Entry 7JW9 (X-ray diffraction, 2.39 A resolution); this record covers chains B and C of the 4 polymer chains in the assembly.

[Chain B (and C)]
Protein: Alkanesulfonate monooxygenase
From: Pseudomonas fluorescens
Notes: EC 1.14.14.5; chain C of this document is another copy of the same molecule, construct and numbering; everything in this record applies to it too
UniProt: Q3K9A1 (Q3K9A1_PSEPF); residues 1-381 here = UniProt positions 1-381
Amino-acid sequence (404 residues; row label = number of the first residue in the row; numbers below 1 keep their minus sign (Met-22 is residue -22)):
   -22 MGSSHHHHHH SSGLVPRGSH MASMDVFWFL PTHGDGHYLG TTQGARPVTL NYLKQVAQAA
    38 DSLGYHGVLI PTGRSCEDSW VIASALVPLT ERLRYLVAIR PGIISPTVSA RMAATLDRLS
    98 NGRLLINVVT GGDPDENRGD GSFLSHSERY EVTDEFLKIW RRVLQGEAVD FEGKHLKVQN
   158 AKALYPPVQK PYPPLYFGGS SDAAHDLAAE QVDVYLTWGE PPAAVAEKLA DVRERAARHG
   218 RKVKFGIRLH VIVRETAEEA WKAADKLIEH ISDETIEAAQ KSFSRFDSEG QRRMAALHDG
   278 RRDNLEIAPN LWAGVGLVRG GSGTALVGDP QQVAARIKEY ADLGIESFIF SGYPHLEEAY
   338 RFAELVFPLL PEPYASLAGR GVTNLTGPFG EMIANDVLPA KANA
Not modelled in the structure: -22 to -1, 378-381
Sequence notes: initiating methionine (-22); expression tag (-21 to 0)
Residues lining bound ligands:
  - methanesulfonic acid (03S): Phe6, Leu46, Pro48, Trp195, Arg225, Arg296, Gly297, Gly298, Ser299
  - FMN (flavin mononucleotide): Pro48, Thr49, Ala75, Arg77, Asn104, Val105, Val106, Thr107, Gly108, Gly109, His123, Tyr127, Gly175, Gly176, Ser177, Ser178, Ala181, Leu193, Thr194, Trp195, Arg225, Asp264, Ser265, Glu266, Gly267
From the paper describing this entry:
  - binding site for flavin mononucleotide: Thr49, Arg77, Asn104, Gly108, Gly109, His123, Tyr127, Gly175, Ser177, Ser178, Trp195, Ser265, Glu266, Gly267
  - binding site for methanesulfonic acid: Trp195, Arg225, Arg296, Ser299
  - mutagenesis - W195A, R225A, R296A: abolished catalytic activity on methanesulfonic acid

[Chain B / chain C interface]
Contacting residue pairs (108; chain B residue first):
  His10(B) - Gly367(C)
  His10(B) - Glu368(C)  salt bridge
  His10(B) - Met369(C)  hydrogen bond (backbone-backbone)
  Gly11(B) - Gly367(C)
  Gly11(B) - Glu368(C)
  Asp12(B) - Gly367(C)
  Asp12(B) - Glu368(C)
  His14(B) - Glu341(C)  salt bridge
  Tyr15(B) - Glu232(C)  hydrogen bond
  Leu16(B) - Glu368(C)
  Gly17(B) - Ile370(C)
  Gly17(B) - Pro376(C)
  Gly17(B) - Ala377(C)
  Thr19(B) - Phe366(C)
  Thr19(B) - Pro376(C)
  Thr19(B) - Ala377(C)
  Ala22(B) - Phe366(C)
  Ala22(B) - Gly367(C)
  Arg23(B) - Tyr337(C)
  Arg23(B) - Glu341(C)  salt bridge
  Pro24(B) - Gly356(C)
  Pro24(B) - Arg357(C)
  Pro24(B) - Phe366(C)
  Val25(B) - Leu362(C)
  Thr26(B) - Thr360(C)
  Thr26(B) - Leu362(C)
  Asn28(B) - Ser39(C)
  Lys31(B) - Gln35(C)
  Gln32(B) - Gln32(C)  hydrogen bond (side chain-backbone)
  Gln32(B) - Gln35(C)
  Gln32(B) - Ala36(C)
  Gln32(B) - Leu333(C)
  Gln32(B) - Tyr337(C)  hydrogen bond
  Gln35(B) - Lys31(C)
  Gln35(B) - Gln32(C)
  Gln35(B) - Gln35(C)
  Ala36(B) - Gln32(C)
  Ser39(B) - Asn28(C)
  Arg51(B) - Asn372(C)  hydrogen bond (side chain-backbone)
  Arg51(B) - Asp373(C)  salt bridge
  Ser52(B) - Met369(C)
  Ser52(B) - Ala371(C)
  Ser52(B) - Asn372(C)
  Asp110(B) - Asn372(C)  hydrogen bond
  Glu113(B) - Asn372(C)  hydrogen bond
  Glu232(B) - Tyr15(C)  hydrogen bond
  Thr252(B) - Ile370(C)
  Ala256(B) - Ile370(C)  hydrophobic
  Ser259(B) - Ala371(C)
  Ser259(B) - Asn372(C)  hydrogen bond
  Ser259(B) - Asp373(C)
  Phe260(B) - Ala371(C)  hydrophobic
  Arg262(B) - Asn372(C)  hydrogen bond
  Arg262(B) - Asp373(C)  salt bridge
  Phe263(B) - Asn372(C)
  Val295(B) - Ile370(C)
  Val295(B) - Ala371(C)  hydrogen bond (backbone-backbone)
  Arg296(B) - Glu368(C)  salt bridge
  Tyr330(B) - Glu368(C)  hydrogen bond
  Leu333(B) - Tyr337(C)  hydrophobic
  Glu334(B) - Glu334(C)
  Tyr337(B) - Arg23(C)
  Tyr337(B) - Tyr29(C)
  Tyr337(B) - Gln32(C)  hydrogen bond
  Tyr337(B) - Leu333(C)  hydrophobic
  Tyr337(B) - Glu334(C)
  Glu341(B) - His14(C)  salt bridge
  Glu341(B) - Arg23(C)  salt bridge
  Gly356(B) - Pro24(C)
  Arg357(B) - Pro24(C)
  Thr360(B) - Thr26(C)
  Leu362(B) - Val25(C)
  Phe366(B) - Thr19(C)
  Phe366(B) - Ala22(C)
  Phe366(B) - Pro24(C)
  Gly367(B) - His10(C)
  Gly367(B) - Gly11(C)
  Gly367(B) - Asp12(C)
  Gly367(B) - Ala22(C)
  Glu368(B) - His10(C)  salt bridge
  Glu368(B) - Gly11(C)
  Glu368(B) - Asp12(C)
  Glu368(B) - Leu16(C)
  Glu368(B) - Arg296(C)  salt bridge
  Glu368(B) - Tyr330(C)  hydrogen bond
  Met369(B) - His10(C)  hydrogen bond (backbone-backbone)
  Met369(B) - Ser52(C)
  Ile370(B) - Gly17(C)
  Ile370(B) - Ala256(C)  hydrophobic
  Ile370(B) - Val295(C)  hydrophobic
  Ala371(B) - Ser259(C)
  Ala371(B) - Phe260(C)  hydrophobic
  Ala371(B) - Val295(C)  hydrogen bond (backbone-backbone)
  Asn372(B) - Arg51(C)  hydrogen bond (backbone-side chain)
  Asn372(B) - Ser52(C)
  Asn372(B) - Asp110(C)  hydrogen bond
  Asn372(B) - Glu113(C)  hydrogen bond
  Asn372(B) - Ser259(C)
  Asn372(B) - Arg262(C)  hydrogen bond
  Asn372(B) - Phe263(C)
  Asp373(B) - Arg51(C)  salt bridge
  Asp373(B) - Ser259(C)
  Asp373(B) - Arg262(C)  salt bridge
  Pro376(B) - Gly17(C)
  Pro376(B) - Thr18(C)
  Pro376(B) - Thr19(C)
  Ala377(B) - Gly17(C)
  Ala377(B) - Thr19(C)  hydrogen bond (backbone-side chain)
Interface residues without a listed pair, chain B (57 interface residues in all): Thr18, Tyr29, Arg69, Asp112, Ala255, Gly297
Interface residues without a listed pair, chain C (57 interface residues in all): Glu68, Asp112, Thr252, Gly297, Val374

[Overview]
Chain B and chain C each contribute 57 residues to their interface; the contacts include 21 hydrogen bonds and
12 salt bridges. Polar contacts include His10(B)-Glu368(C), His14(B)-Glu341(C) and Arg23(B)-Glu341(C). The
paper reports a binding site for flavin mononucleotide at Thr49(B), Arg77(B) and Asn104(B) among others;
W195A, R225A and R296A of chain B abolish catalytic activity on methanesulfonic acid.
Both chains are Alkanesulfonate monooxygenase (Pseudomonas fluorescens). Entry 7JW9 (Ternary cocrystal
structure of alkanesulfonate monooxygenase MsuD from Pseudomonas fluorescens) was determined by X-ray
diffraction (same publication as 7JV3, 7JYB, 7K14 and 7K64).
